PDB entry 8AFP | X-ray diffraction, 3.00 A resolution | chain A

[Chain A]
Molecule: Neural cell adhesion molecule L1
From: Homo sapiens
Reference sequence: P32004 (L1CAM_HUMAN); numbering as in UniProt (aligned over 712-917)
Amino-acid sequence (216 residues; row label = number of the first residue in the row):
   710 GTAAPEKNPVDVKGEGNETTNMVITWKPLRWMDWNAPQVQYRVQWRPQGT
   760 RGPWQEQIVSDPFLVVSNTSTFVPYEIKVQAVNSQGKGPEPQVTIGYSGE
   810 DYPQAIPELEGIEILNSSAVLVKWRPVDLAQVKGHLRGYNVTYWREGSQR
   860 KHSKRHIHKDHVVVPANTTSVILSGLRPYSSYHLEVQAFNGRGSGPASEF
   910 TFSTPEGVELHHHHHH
Unresolved in the structure: 710, 917-925
Differences from the reference sequence: expression tag (710-711, 918-925)
UniProt features mapped onto this chain:
  - glycosylation (N-linked (GlcNAc...) asparagine): N726, N777, N825, N849, N876
Covalent attachments: N-acetylglucosamine (NAG) linked to N726, N777, N825, N849, N876

[Overview]
N-acetylglucosamine is covalently linked to N726, N777, N825, N849 and N876.
Chain A is Neural cell adhesion molecule L1 (Homo sapiens); the structure, Structure of fibronectin 2 and 3 of
L1CAM at 3.0 Angstrom, was determined by X-ray diffraction (same publication as 8AFO).
